8OLR - chains C and D of the 28 polymer chains in the assembly; structure by X-ray diffraction, 2.80 A resolution.

# Chain C
Name: Proteasome subunit alpha type-4
Organism: Saccharomyces cerevisiae
Reference sequence: P40303 (PSA4_YEAST); residues -1 to 252 here correspond to UniProt positions 1-254 (UniProt number = residue number + 2)
Amino-acid sequence (254 residues; numbered -1 to 252; the number before each row is that of its first residue; numbers below 1 keep their minus sign (Met-1 is residue -1)):
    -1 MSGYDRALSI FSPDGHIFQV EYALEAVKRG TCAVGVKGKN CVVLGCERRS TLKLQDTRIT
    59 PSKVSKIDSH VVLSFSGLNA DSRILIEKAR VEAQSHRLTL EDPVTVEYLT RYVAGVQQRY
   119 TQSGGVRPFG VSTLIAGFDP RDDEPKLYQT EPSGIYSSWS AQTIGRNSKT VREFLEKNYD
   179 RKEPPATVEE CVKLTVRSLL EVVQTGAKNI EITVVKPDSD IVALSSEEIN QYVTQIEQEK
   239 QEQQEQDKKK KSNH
Not modelled in the structure: -1 to 0, 241-252
Swiss-Prot annotation at these positions:
  - modified residue: Thr58 (Phosphothreonine)

# Chain D
Name: Proteasome subunit alpha type-5
Organism: Saccharomyces cerevisiae
Reference sequence: P32379 (PSA5_YEAST); residues -7 to 252 here correspond to UniProt positions 1-260 (UniProt number = residue number + 8)
Amino-acid sequence (260 residues; each row starts with the number of its first residue; numbers below 1 keep their minus sign (Met-7 is residue -7)):
    -7 MFLTRSEYDR GVSTFSPEGR LFQVEYSLEA IKLGSTAIGI ATKEGVVLGV EKRATSPLLE
    53 SDSIEKIVEI DRHIGCAMSG LTADARSMIE HARTAAVTHN LYYDEDINVE SLTQSVCDLA
   113 LRFGEGASGE ERLMSRPFGV ALLIAGHDAD DGYQLFHAEP SGTFYRYNAK AIGSGSEGAQ
   173 AELLNEWHSS LTLKEAELLV LKILKQVMEE KLDENNAQLS CITKQDGFKI YDNEKTAELI
   233 KELKEKEAAE SPEEADVEMS
Not modelled in the structure: -7 to 0, 118-124, 243-252

# Interface between chain C and chain D
Residue-residue contacts (62):
  Asp3(C) - Glu117(D)
  Arg4(C) - Glu117(D)
  Ala5(C) - Val4(D)  hydrophobic
  Ala5(C) - Glu117(D)
  Ala5(C) - Ser127(D)
  Ser7(C) - Ser127(D)  hydrogen bond (backbone-side chain)
  Ser7(C) - Arg128(D)
  Ile8(C) - Gln15(D)
  Phe9(C) - Gln15(D)  hydrogen bond (backbone-side chain)
  Phe9(C) - Tyr18(D)  hydrophobic
  Phe9(C) - Ser19(D)
  Phe9(C) - Leu73(D)  hydrophobic
  Phe9(C) - Arg128(D)
  Phe9(C) - Pro129(D)
  Phe9(C) - Gly131(D)
  Ser10(C) - Tyr18(D)
  Pro11(C) - Tyr18(D)  hydrophobic
  Pro11(C) - Glu21(D)
  Asp12(C) - Glu21(D)
  Gly13(C) - Tyr18(D)
  Gly13(C) - Glu21(D)
  Gly13(C) - Ala22(D)
  His14(C) - Leu25(D)
  Ile15(C) - Leu73(D)  hydrophobic
  Ile15(C) - Arg128(D)
  Lys35(C) - Glu52(D)  salt bridge
  Gln116(C) - Ala75(D)
  Gln116(C) - Asp76(D)
  Thr119(C) - Arg128(D)  hydrogen bond (backbone-side chain)
  Gln120(C) - Met126(D)
  Gln120(C) - Ser127(D)  hydrogen bond (backbone-backbone)
  Gln120(C) - Arg128(D)
  Gln120(C) - Pro129(D)
  Gln120(C) - Phe130(D)
  Ser121(C) - Ser127(D)
  Gly122(C) - Ser127(D)
  Ser151(C) - Ala75(D)
  Gly152(C) - Ala75(D)
  Ile153(C) - Thr74(D)
  Ile153(C) - Ala75(D)
  Ser155(C) - Leu51(D)
  Ser155(C) - Ser55(D)
  Ser156(C) - Leu51(D)
  Ser156(C) - Glu52(D)  hydrogen bond (backbone-backbone)
  Ser156(C) - Ser55(D)  hydrogen bond (backbone-side chain)
  Trp157(C) - Thr47(D)
  Trp157(C) - Ser48(D)
  Trp157(C) - Leu50(D)
  Trp157(C) - Leu51(D)
  Trp157(C) - Glu52(D)
  Ser158(C) - Leu50(D)  hydrogen bond (backbone-backbone)
  Ser158(C) - Glu52(D)  hydrogen bond (backbone-side chain)
  Ala159(C) - Leu50(D)
  Leu173(C) - Leu50(D)  hydrophobic
  Glu174(C) - Ser48(D)  hydrogen bond
  Glu174(C) - Pro49(D)
  Glu174(C) - Leu50(D)
  Tyr177(C) - Leu50(D)  hydrophobic
  Arg179(C) - Pro49(D)  hydrogen bond (side chain-backbone)
  Arg179(C) - Leu50(D)
  Arg179(C) - Leu51(D)  hydrogen bond (side chain-backbone)
  Arg179(C) - Glu52(D)
Also at the interface, not in a pair above, chain C (31 interface residues in all): Arg170
Also at the interface, not in a pair above, chain D (26 interface residues in all): Asp1

# Summary
31 residues of chain C and 26 residues of chain D are in contact, with 11 hydrogen bonds and 1 salt bridge.
Among the polar pairs are Lys35(C)-Glu52(D), Ser7(C)-Ser127(D) and Phe9(C)-Gln15(D).
Here chain C is Proteasome subunit alpha type-4 and chain D is Proteasome subunit alpha type-5, both from
Saccharomyces cerevisiae. Entry 8OLR (Structure of yeast 20S proteasome in complex with the natural product
beta-lactone inhibitor Cystargolide A) was determined by X-ray diffraction, deposited together with 8R03,
8R04, 8R05 and 8OLL.
